PDB entry 6RLZ | X-ray diffraction, 3.70 A resolution | chains A and B of the 4 polymer chains in the assembly

[Chain A (and B)]
Protein: 14-3-3 protein zeta/delta
Organism: Homo sapiens
Notes: chain B of this document is another copy of the same molecule, construct and numbering; everything in this record applies to it too
UniProt: P63104 (1433Z_HUMAN); numbering as in UniProt (aligned over 1-230)
Amino-acid sequence (230 residues; numbered 1 to 230; the number before each row is that of its first residue):
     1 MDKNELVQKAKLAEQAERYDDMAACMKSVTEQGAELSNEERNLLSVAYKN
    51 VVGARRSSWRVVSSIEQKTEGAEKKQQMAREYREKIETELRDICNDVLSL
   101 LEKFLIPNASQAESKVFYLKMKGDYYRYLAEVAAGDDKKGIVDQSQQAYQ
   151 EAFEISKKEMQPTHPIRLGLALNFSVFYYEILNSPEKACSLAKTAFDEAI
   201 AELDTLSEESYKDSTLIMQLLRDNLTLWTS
Disordered / not traced: 1-2, 206 (chain B: 1, 206-208)

[Interface between chain A and chain B]
Pairs across the interface (37):
  Glu-5(A) / Met-78(B)
  Gln-8(A) / Met-78(B)
  Lys-9(A) / Met-78(B)  hydrogen bond (backbone-side chain)
  Leu-12(A) / Ile-65(B)  hydrophobic
  Leu-12(A) / Met-78(B)  hydrophobic
  Leu-12(A) / Ala-79(B)  hydrophobic
  Ala-13(A) / Tyr-82(B)
  Gln-15(A) / Val-61(B)
  Gln-15(A) / Ile-65(B)
  Ala-16(A) / Ser-58(B)  hydrogen bond (backbone-side chain)
  Ala-16(A) / Val-61(B)  hydrophobic
  Ala-16(A) / Val-62(B)  hydrophobic
  Arg-18(A) / Ser-58(B)
  Arg-18(A) / Tyr-82(B)  hydrogen bond
  Arg-18(A) / Lys-85(B)
  Arg-18(A) / Ile-86(B)
  Arg-18(A) / Glu-89(B)  salt bridge
  Asp-21(A) / Tyr-82(B)  hydrogen bond
  Asp-21(A) / Lys-85(B)  salt bridge
  Arg-55(A) / Arg-18(B)
  Ser-58(A) / Ala-16(B)  hydrogen bond (side chain-backbone)
  Ser-58(A) / Arg-18(B)
  Val-61(A) / Gln-15(B)
  Val-61(A) / Ala-16(B)  hydrophobic
  Val-62(A) / Ala-16(B)  hydrophobic
  Ile-65(A) / Leu-12(B)  hydrophobic
  Ile-65(A) / Gln-15(B)
  Glu-70(A) / Gln-8(B)
  Lys-75(A) / Gln-8(B)  hydrogen bond
  Lys-75(A) / Leu-12(B)
  Met-78(A) / Lys-9(B)
  Met-78(A) / Leu-12(B)  hydrophobic
  Tyr-82(A) / Ala-13(B)
  Tyr-82(A) / Arg-18(B)
  Tyr-82(A) / Asp-21(B)  hydrogen bond
  Ile-86(A) / Arg-18(B)
  Glu-89(A) / Arg-18(B)  salt bridge
Also at the interface, not in a pair above, chain A (22 interface residues in all): Ala-79, Lys-85
Also at the interface, not in a pair above, chain B (19 interface residues in all): Arg-55

[Summary]
22 residues of chain A face 19 of chain B across their interface; the contacts include 7 hydrogen bonds and 3
salt bridges. Among the polar pairs are Arg-18(A)/Glu-89(B), Asp-21(A)/Lys-85(B) and Lys-9(A)/Met-78(B).
Chain A and chain B are both 14-3-3 protein zeta/delta (Homo sapiens); the structure, Crystal Structure of
14-3-3zeta in complex with a macrocyclic 8-mer peptide derived from ExoS, was determined by X-ray diffraction.
